7KGV - chains D and F of the 3 polymer chains in the assembly; structure by X-ray diffraction, 3.40 A resolution.

# Chain D
Name: Monoclonal antibody Fab heavy chain
Source organism: Mus musculus
Notes: antibody fragment or engineered binder
Amino-acid sequence (219 residues; numbered 1 to 219; the number before each row is that of its first residue; X marks 1 residue of unknown identity (built as UNK)):
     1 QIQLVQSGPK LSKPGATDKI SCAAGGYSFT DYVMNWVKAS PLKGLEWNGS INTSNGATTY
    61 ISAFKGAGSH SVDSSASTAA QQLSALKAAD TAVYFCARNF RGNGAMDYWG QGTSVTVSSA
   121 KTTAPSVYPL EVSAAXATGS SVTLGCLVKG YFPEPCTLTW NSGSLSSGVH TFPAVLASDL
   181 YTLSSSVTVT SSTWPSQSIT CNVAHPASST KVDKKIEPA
Disordered / not traced: 134-136
Disulfides: Cys22-Cys96, Cys146-Cys201

# Chain F
Name: Monoclonal antibody Fab light chain
Source organism: Mus musculus
Notes: antibody fragment or engineered binder
Amino-acid sequence (215 residues; row label = number of the first residue in the row):
     1 DILLTQSPES LSVVVGFYVT ITSQASNNIT TYSSFIFWYQ QKPGQAPKLL IYDSSTLESG
    61 IPGRFSGSGS GRDFSLTIAP NQPACGATYE DLQVLIVVRT FGGGTKLEIK RADAAPTVSI
   121 FPPSSEQLTS GGAEVVCFLN NFYPKNINVA WKIDGGERQN GVLNSWTDQD SADSTYSMSS
   181 TLTLTKDEYE RHASYTCEAT HQTSTSPIVK SFNRN
Disulfides: Cys137-Cys197

# Chain D / chain F interface
Residue-residue contacts (69):
  Asn35(D) with Arg99(F)
  Val37(D) with Phe101(F), hydrophobic
  Leu42(D) with Lys106(F)
  Lys43(D) with Glu9(F), hydrogen bond (side chain-backbone); Gly103(F)
  Leu45(D) with Glu90(F); Phe101(F)
  Trp47(D) with Val97(F); Arg99(F); Phe101(F)
  Thr59(D) with Val97(F)
  Phe95(D) with Gln41(F); Ala46(F), hydrophobic
  Asn99(D) with Arg99(F)
  Gly102(D) with Phe35(F); Asp53(F)
  Asn103(D) with Tyr52(F)
  Gly104(D) with Phe37(F); Tyr52(F)
  Ala105(D) with Phe37(F), hydrophobic; Tyr39(F)
  Met106(D) with Tyr39(F), hydrogen bond (backbone-side chain); Leu49(F)
  Asp107(D) with Leu49(F); Glu58(F)
  Trp109(D) with Tyr39(F); Pro47(F)
  Gly110(D) with Ala46(F)
  Tyr128(D) with Ser124(F); Glu126(F); Gln127(F); Ser130(F)
  Pro129(D) with Ser124(F)
  Leu130(D) with Phe121(F); Val136(F), hydrophobic
  Glu131(D) with Phe121(F); Pro122(F)
  Ser133(D) with Phe212(F)
  Thr143(D) with Ser119(F), hydrogen bond; Phe121(F)
  Leu144(D) with Phe121(F), hydrophobic
  Gly145(D) with Phe121(F); Phe138(F)
  Leu147(D) with Glu134(F); Val136(F), hydrophobic
  Lys149(D) with Glu134(F), salt bridge; Thr183(F), hydrogen bond
  His170(D) with Asn140(F); Asn141(F), hydrogen bond; Ser177(F), hydrogen bond
  Phe172(D) with Phe138(F), hydrophobic; Asn140(F); Ser165(F); Thr167(F); Ser177(F); Met178(F); Ser179(F)
  Pro173(D) with Ser165(F), hydrogen bond (backbone-side chain); Trp166(F)
  Val175(D) with Leu163(F), hydrophobic; Asn164(F)
  Ala177(D) with Leu163(F), hydrophobic
  Thr182(D) with Leu163(F)
  Ser184(D) with Phe138(F); Ser179(F), hydrogen bond
  Ser185(D) with Phe138(F)
  Ser186(D) with Phe138(F); Asn140(F), hydrogen bond
  Lys214(D) with Glu126(F), salt bridge
Other interface residues (no listed pair), chain D (43 interface residues in all): Glu46, Ile61, Val127, Val132, Cys146, Thr188
Other interface residues (no listed pair), chain F (48 interface residues in all): Thr88, Leu92, Val94, Val98, Gly104, Thr117, Ile120, Pro123, Thr181

# In short
The interface between chain D and chain F involves 43 residues on one side and 48 on the other; the contacts
include 9 hydrogen bonds and 2 salt bridges. Polar contacts include Lys149(D)-Glu134(F), Lys214(D)-Glu126(F)
and Lys43(D)-Glu9(F).
Chain D is Monoclonal antibody Fab heavy chain and chain F is Monoclonal antibody Fab light chain, both from
Mus musculus; the structure, Crystal structure of sodium-coupled neutral amino acid transporter SLC38A9 in the
N-terminal plugged form, was determined by X-ray diffraction.
